Entry 2Z8R (X-ray diffraction, 1.40 A resolution); this record covers chain A.

[Chain A]
Name: YesW protein
Source organism: Bacillus subtilis
Notes: EC 4.2.2.-
UniProtKB: O31526 (O31526_BACSU); numbering as in UniProt (aligned over 38-620)
Amino-acid sequence (591 residues; row label = number of the first residue in the row):
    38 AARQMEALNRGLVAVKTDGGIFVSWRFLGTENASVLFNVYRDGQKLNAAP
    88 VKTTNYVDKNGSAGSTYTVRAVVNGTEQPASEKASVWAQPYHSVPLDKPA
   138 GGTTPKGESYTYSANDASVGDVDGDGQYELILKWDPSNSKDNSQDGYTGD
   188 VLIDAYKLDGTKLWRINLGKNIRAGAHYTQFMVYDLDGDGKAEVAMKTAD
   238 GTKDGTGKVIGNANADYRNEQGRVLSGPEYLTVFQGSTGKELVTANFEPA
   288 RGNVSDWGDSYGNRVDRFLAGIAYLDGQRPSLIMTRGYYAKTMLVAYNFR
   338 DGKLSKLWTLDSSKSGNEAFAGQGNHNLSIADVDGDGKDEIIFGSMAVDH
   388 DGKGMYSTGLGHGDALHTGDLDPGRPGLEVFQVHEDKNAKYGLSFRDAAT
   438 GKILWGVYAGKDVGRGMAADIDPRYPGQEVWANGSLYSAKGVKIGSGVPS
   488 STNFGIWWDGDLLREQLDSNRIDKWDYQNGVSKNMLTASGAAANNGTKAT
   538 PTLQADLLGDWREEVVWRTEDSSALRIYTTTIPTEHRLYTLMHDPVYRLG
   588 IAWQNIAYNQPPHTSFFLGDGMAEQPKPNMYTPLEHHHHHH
Unresolved in the structure: 621-628
Construct notes: expression tag (621-628)
Swiss-Prot annotation at these positions:
  - binding site (substrate): Asn152, Asp172, Arg452, Asn532 to Thr534, Tyr595
  - binding site (Ca(2+)): Asp153, Asp158, Asp160, Asp162, Gln164, Glu166, Asp222, Asp224, Asp226, Lys228, Glu230, His363, Asp369, Asp371, Asp373, Lys375, Glu377, Asp386, His387, His399 and 24 more in UniProt
  - binding site (a carbohydrate): Asp187, Lys207, Gly238, Arg255
  - mutagenesis: His363 (H363A: Strongly reduced catalytic activity), His399 (H399A: Strongly reduced catalytic activity), Asp401 (D401N: Strongly reduced catalytic activity), Glu422 (E422Q: Loss of activity), Arg452 (R452A: Strongly reduced catalytic activity and reduced affinity for substrate), Lys535 (K535A: Strongly reduced catalytic activity and reduced affinity for substrate), Tyr595 (Y595F: Strongly reduced catalytic activity)
Bound ions: Ca2+ site 1: Asp153, Asn592, Ala594, Asn596; Ca2+ site 2: Asp158, Asp160, Asp162, Gln164, Glu166; Ca2+ site 3: Asp222, Asp224, Asp226, Lys228, Glu230; Ca2+ site 4: His363, His399, Asp401, Glu422; Ca2+ site 5: Asp369, Asp371, Asp373, Lys375, Glu377; Ca2+ site 6: Asp371, Asp373, Glu377, Asp386, His387; Ca2+ site 7: Asp407, Asp409, Arg412, Gly414, Glu416; Ca2+ site 8: Asp457, Asp459, Tyr462, Gly464, Glu466; Ca2+ site 9: Asp496, Asp498, Leu500, Glu502; Ca2+ site 10: Asp543, Leu545, Asp547, Arg549, Glu551

[Overview]
Asp153, Asn592, Ala594 and Asn596 coordinate Ca2+ site 1. Asp158, Asp160, Asp162, Gln164 and Glu166 form the
Ca2+ site 2. From UniProt: 7 substrate-binding residues, 44 Ca2+-binding residues, 4 carbohydrate-binding
residues and 7 mutagenesis sites.
Chain A is YesW protein (Bacillus subtilis); the structure, Crystal structure of rhamnogalacturonan lyase YesW
at 1.40 A resolution, was determined by X-ray diffraction together with 2Z8S from the same study.
